PDB entry 5VHZ | electron microscopy, 8.40 A resolution (very low resolution: no residue pairs are listed; an interface is given only as per-side residue counts) | chains D and F of the 6 polymer chains in the assembly

[Chain D]
Name: Glutamate receptor 2, Germ cell-specific gene 1-like protein
Organism: Rattus norvegicus
UniProtKB: chimeric construct of P19491, D3ZK93: residues 10-826 from P19491 (GRIA2_RAT), isoform P19491-2 positions 25-841 (UniProt number = residue number + 15); residues 830-1066 from D3ZK93 positions 2-238 (UniProt number = residue number - 828)
Sequence (1057 residues; numbered 10 to 1066; the number before each row is that of its first residue):
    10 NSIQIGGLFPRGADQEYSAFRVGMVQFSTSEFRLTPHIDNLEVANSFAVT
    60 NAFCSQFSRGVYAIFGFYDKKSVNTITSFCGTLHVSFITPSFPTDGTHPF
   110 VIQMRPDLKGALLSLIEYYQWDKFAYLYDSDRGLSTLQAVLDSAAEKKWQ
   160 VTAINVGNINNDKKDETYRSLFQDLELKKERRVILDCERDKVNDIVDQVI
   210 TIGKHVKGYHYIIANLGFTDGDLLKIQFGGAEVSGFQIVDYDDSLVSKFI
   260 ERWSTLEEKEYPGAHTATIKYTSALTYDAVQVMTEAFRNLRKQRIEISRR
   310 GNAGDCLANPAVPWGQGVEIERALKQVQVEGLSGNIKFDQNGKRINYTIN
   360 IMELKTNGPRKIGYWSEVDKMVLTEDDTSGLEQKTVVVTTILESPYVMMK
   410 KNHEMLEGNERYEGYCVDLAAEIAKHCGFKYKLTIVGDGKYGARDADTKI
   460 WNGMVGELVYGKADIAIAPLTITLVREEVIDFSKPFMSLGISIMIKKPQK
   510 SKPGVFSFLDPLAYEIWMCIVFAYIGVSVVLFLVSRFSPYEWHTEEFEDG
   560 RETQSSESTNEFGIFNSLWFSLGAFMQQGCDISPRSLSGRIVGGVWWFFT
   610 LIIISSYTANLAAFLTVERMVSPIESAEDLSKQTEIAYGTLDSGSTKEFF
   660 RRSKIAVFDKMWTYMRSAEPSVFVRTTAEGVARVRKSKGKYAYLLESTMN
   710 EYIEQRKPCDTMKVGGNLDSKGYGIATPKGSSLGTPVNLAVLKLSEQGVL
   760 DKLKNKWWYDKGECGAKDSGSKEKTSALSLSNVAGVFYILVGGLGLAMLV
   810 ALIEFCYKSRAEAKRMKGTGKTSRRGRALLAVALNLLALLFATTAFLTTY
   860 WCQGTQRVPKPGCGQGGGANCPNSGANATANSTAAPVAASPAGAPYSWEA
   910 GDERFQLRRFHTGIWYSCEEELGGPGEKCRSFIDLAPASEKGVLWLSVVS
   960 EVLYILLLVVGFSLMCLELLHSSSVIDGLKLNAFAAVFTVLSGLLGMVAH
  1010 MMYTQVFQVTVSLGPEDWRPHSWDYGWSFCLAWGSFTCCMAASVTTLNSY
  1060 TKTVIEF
Disordered / not traced: 545-572, 818-1066
Construct notes: conflict Glu241 (Asn256 in P19491), Leu382 (Val397 in P19491), Glu384 (Gly405 in P19491), Asp385 (Asn406 in P19491), Gln392 (Asn413 in P19491); linker (827-829)
UniProt features mapped onto this chain:
  - glycosylation: Asn355 (N-linked (GlcNAc...) asparagine)
Disulfides: Cys63-Cys315, Cys718-Cys773
Residues lining bound ligands: quisqualate (QUS; (S)-2-amino-3-(3,5-dioxo-[1,2,4]oxadiazolidin-2-yl)-propionic acid): Tyr450, Pro478, Leu479, Thr480, Arg485, Leu650, Ser652, Gly653, Ser654, Thr655, Lys656, Leu704, Glu705, Met708, Tyr732

[Chain F]
Name: Glutamate receptor 2, Germ cell-specific gene 1-like protein
Organism: Rattus norvegicus
UniProtKB: chimeric construct of P19491, D3ZK93: residues -819 to -3 from P19491 (GRIA2_RAT), isoform P19491-2 positions 25-841 (UniProt number = residue number + 844); residues 1-237 from D3ZK93 positions 2-238 (UniProt number = residue number + 1)
Sequence (1057 residues; numbered -819 to 237; the number before each row is that of its first residue; numbers below 1 keep their minus sign (Asn-819 is residue -819)):
  -819 NSIQIGGLFPRGADQEYSAFRVGMVQFSTSEFRLTPHIDNLEVANSFAVT
  -769 NAFCSQFSRGVYAIFGFYDKKSVNTITSFCGTLHVSFITPSFPTDGTHPF
  -719 VIQMRPDLKGALLSLIEYYQWDKFAYLYDSDRGLSTLQAVLDSAAEKKWQ
  -669 VTAINVGNINNDKKDETYRSLFQDLELKKERRVILDCERDKVNDIVDQVI
  -619 TIGKHVKGYHYIIANLGFTDGDLLKIQFGGAEVSGFQIVDYDDSLVSKFI
  -569 ERWSTLEEKEYPGAHTATIKYTSALTYDAVQVMTEAFRNLRKQRIEISRR
  -519 GNAGDCLANPAVPWGQGVEIERALKQVQVEGLSGNIKFDQNGKRINYTIN
  -469 IMELKTNGPRKIGYWSEVDKMVLTEDDTSGLEQKTVVVTTILESPYVMMK
  -419 KNHEMLEGNERYEGYCVDLAAEIAKHCGFKYKLTIVGDGKYGARDADTKI
  -369 WNGMVGELVYGKADIAIAPLTITLVREEVIDFSKPFMSLGISIMIKKPQK
  -319 SKPGVFSFLDPLAYEIWMCIVFAYIGVSVVLFLVSRFSPYEWHTEEFEDG
  -269 RETQSSESTNEFGIFNSLWFSLGAFMQQGCDISPRSLSGRIVGGVWWFFT
  -219 LIIISSYTANLAAFLTVERMVSPIESAEDLSKQTEIAYGTLDSGSTKEFF
  -169 RRSKIAVFDKMWTYMRSAEPSVFVRTTAEGVARVRKSKGKYAYLLESTMN
  -119 EYIEQRKPCDTMKVGGNLDSKGYGIATPKGSSLGTPVNLAVLKLSEQGVL
   -69 DKLKNKWWYDKGECGAKDSGSKEKTSALSLSNVAGVFYILVGGLGLAMLV
   -19 ALIEFCYKSRAEAKRMKGTGKTSRRGRALLAVALNLLALLFATTAFLTTY
    31 WCQGTQRVPKPGCGQGGGANCPNSGANATANSTAAPVAASPAGAPYSWEA
    81 GDERFQLRRFHTGIWYSCEEELGGPGEKCRSFIDLAPASEKGVLWLSVVS
   131 EVLYILLLVVGFSLMCLELLHSSSVIDGLKLNAFAAVFTVLSGLLGMVAH
   181 MMYTQVFQVTVSLGPEDWRPHSWDYGWSFCLAWGSFTCCMAASVTTLNSY
   231 TKTVIEF
Disordered / not traced: -819 to 0, 40-84, 101-105, 154-156, 233-237
Construct notes: conflict Glu-588 (Asn256 in P19491), Leu-447 (Val397 in P19491), Glu-445 (Gly405 in P19491), Asp-444 (Asn406 in P19491), Gln-437 (Asn413 in P19491); linker (-2 to 0)
UniProt features mapped onto this chain:
  - glycosylation: Asn-474 (N-linked (GlcNAc...) asparagine)
Disulfides: Cys98-Cys109

[How chain D and chain F interact]
At this resolution (8 A) residue pairs are not listed: 13 residues of chain D and 10 of chain F lie at the interface.

[Summary]
The interface between chain D and chain F involves 13 residues on one side and 10 on the other. Bound to chain
D: quisqualate.
Both chains are Glutamate receptor 2, Germ cell-specific gene 1-like protein (Rattus norvegicus). Entry 5VHZ
(GluA2-2xGSG1L bound to L-Quisqualate) was determined by electron microscopy, deposited together with 5VHW,
5VHX and 5VHY.
